PDB entry 7K5B | electron microscopy, 4.50 A resolution (low resolution: residue-level contacts below are approximate; hydrogen-bond / salt-bridge calls are withheld) | chains D and E of the 18 polymer chains in the assembly

== Chain D ==
Name: Dynein intermediate chain 2
Source organism: Tetrahymena thermophila
UniProt: I7M008 (I7M008_TETTS); residues 61-655 here = UniProt positions 61-655
Amino-acid sequence (595 residues; numbered 61 to 655; the number before each row is that of its first residue):
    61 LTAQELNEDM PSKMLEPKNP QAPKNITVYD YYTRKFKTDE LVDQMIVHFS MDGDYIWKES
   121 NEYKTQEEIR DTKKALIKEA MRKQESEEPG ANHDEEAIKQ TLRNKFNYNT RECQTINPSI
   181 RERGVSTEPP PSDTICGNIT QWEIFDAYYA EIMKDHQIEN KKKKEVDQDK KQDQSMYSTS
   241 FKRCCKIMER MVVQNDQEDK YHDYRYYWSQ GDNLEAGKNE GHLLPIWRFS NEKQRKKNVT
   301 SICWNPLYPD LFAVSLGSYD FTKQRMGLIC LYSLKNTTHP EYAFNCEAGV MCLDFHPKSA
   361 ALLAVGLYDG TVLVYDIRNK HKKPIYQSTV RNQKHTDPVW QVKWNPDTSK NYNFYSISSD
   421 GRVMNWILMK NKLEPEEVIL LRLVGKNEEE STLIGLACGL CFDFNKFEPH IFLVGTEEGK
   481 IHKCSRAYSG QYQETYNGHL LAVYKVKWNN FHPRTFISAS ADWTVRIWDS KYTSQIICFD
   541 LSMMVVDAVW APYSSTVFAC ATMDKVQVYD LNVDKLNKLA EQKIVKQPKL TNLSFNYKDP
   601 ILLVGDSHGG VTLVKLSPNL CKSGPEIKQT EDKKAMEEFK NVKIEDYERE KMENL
Unresolved in the structure: 270-277, 443-450

== Chain E ==
Name: Flagellar outer dynein arm intermediate protein, putative
Source organism: Tetrahymena thermophila
UniProt: Q23FU1 (Q23FU1_TETTS); residue numbers follow UniProt; this construct covers 12-568
Amino-acid sequence (557 residues; row label = number of the first residue in the row):
    12 KEFNNPINFQ DTETRYGGIQ NQVVNINQYV QRNPNFIDLD NIAELSEHSV NTERVKTGDR
    72 GMSHKEGGWP GNVDPNEAQE TGRFKKRIEK DTSFPQAVKD LKEGVEKCIY QNNQIDLLEE
   132 YFEGETSEHV VENLSSKTLM LFKDEKEICK RSVSEISWHP EGPTKVAVSY AIMRFQQMPE
   192 KMPTQAYVWD LLNPNSPEIK LMSPSAVTNI SYNQKIPDQI GGGCYNGLLA VWDGRKGENP
   252 IMISPVENSH YEPVTHFHWL MSKTGSECVT TSTDGKVMWW DTRKFEAGPV EKLNIIEGLG
   312 ENEEIIGGTA LEYNVEAGPS KFLIGTESGS ILTANKKLKK PVEITTRYGL DQGRHLGPVY
   372 SINRSNQNPK YFLSVGDWSC KIWVEDLKTP IIRTKYHGSY LSDGCWSPTR SGAFFLVRRD
   432 GWMDVWDYYY RQNEIAFSHK VSDSPLTCIK INQTGGAYHN SGKLCAIGDQ DGTVTILELC
   492 DSLYTMQPKE KDIINEMFER EYRKEKNLET IKKQQELAKR QVQKDMGSQK EKWEKKKLEM
   552 IETAEASFHE NLAKNPV
Unresolved in the structure: 102-103

== How chain D and chain E interact ==
Contacting residue pairs - 69 pairs, chain D then chain E:
  N67(D) - K12(E)
  E68(D) - K12(E)
  E68(D) - E13(E)
  M70(D) - E13(E)
  M70(D) - F14(E)
  N85(D) - S57(E)
  N85(D) - E58(E)
  N85(D) - H59(E)
  I86(D) - E55(E)
  T87(D) - L56(E)
  T87(D) - S57(E)
  T87(D) - E58(E)
  D114(D) - Q42(E)
  D114(D) - R43(E)
  Y115(D) - Q39(E)
  I116(D) - Q39(E)
  I116(D) - Y40(E)
  I116(D) - R43(E)
  W117(D) - Q39(E)
  K118(D) - N38(E)
  K118(D) - Y40(E)
  Y123(D) - Y40(E)
  Q126(D) - R43(E)
  Q126(D) - N44(E)
  R130(D) - N44(E)
  K133(D) - N44(E)
  R243(D) - E131(E)
  I247(D) - L129(E)
  R250(D) - L128(E)
  R250(D) - E130(E)
  Q254(D) - I126(E)
  Q254(D) - L128(E)
  E258(D) - Q122(E)
  Y261(D) - Q125(E)
  Y261(D) - I126(E)
  H262(D) - Q125(E)
  R265(D) - N124(E)
  R265(D) - Q125(E)
  Y266(D) - Y121(E)
  Y308(D) - Y132(E)
  Y308(D) - F133(E)
  D310(D) - E130(E)
  D310(D) - Y132(E)
  S333(D) - Y132(E)
  K335(D) - E130(E)
  K335(D) - Y132(E)
  E341(D) - Y132(E)
  Y342(D) - Y132(E)
  A360(D) - F133(E)
  A361(D) - F133(E)
  L362(D) - H140(E)
  D376(D) - S138(E)
  D376(D) - H140(E)
  I377(D) - F133(E)
  R378(D) - F133(E)
  R378(D) - E136(E)
  R378(D) - T137(E)
  R378(D) - S138(E)
  R378(D) - E139(E)
  N379(D) - S138(E)
  I385(D) - V142(E)
  Y386(D) - V142(E)
  K430(D) - H140(E)
  K430(D) - Y441(E)
  N431(D) - V142(E)
  N431(D) - E143(E)
  N431(D) - N144(E)
  K432(D) - R442(E)
  E434(D) - R442(E)
Other interface residues (no listed pair), chain D (51 interface residues in all): K84, I129, M251, N305, L307, L311, L334, M429
Other interface residues (no listed pair), chain E (41 interface residues in all): V35, V41, P45, N46, D127, L145

== Summary ==
The interface between chain D and chain E involves 51 residues on one side and 41 on the other.
Here chain D is Dynein intermediate chain 2 and chain E is Flagellar outer dynein arm intermediate protein,
putative, both from Tetrahymena thermophila. Entry 7K5B (Structure of outer-arm dynein bound to microtubule
doublet in microtubule binding state 2 (MTBS-2)) was determined by electron microscopy, deposited together
with 7K58, 7KEK, 7MWG and 7N32.
